PDB entry 1NNJ | X-ray diffraction, 1.90 A resolution | chains E and A of the 3 polymer chains in the assembly

[Chain E]
Molecule: 14-nt DNA strand
Sequence (14 nucleotides; each row starts with the number of its first residue):
    15 GCGAGAAACAAAGA

[Chain A]
Molecule: Formamidopyrimidine-DNA glycosylase
Organism: Lactococcus lactis
Notes: EC 3.2.2.23
Reference sequence: P42371 (FPG_LACLC); aligned to UniProt positions 2-272 over residues 1-271 (the alignment contains insertions or deletions, so no single offset holds)
Sequence (271 residues; numbered 1 to 271; the number before each row is that of its first residue):
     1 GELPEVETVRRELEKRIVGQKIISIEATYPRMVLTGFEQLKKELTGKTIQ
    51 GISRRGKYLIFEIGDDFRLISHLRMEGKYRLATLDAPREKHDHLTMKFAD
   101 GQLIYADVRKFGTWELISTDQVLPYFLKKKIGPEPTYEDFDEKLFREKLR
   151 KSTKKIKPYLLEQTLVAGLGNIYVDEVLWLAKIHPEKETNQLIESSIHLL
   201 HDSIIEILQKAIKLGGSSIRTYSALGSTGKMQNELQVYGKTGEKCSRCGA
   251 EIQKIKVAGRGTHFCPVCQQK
Disordered / not traced: 220-223
Differences from the reference sequence: engineered mutation Gly-1 (Pro2 in P42371)
Metal / ion sites: Zn2+: Cys-245, Cys-248, Cys-265, Cys-268
UniProt features mapped onto this chain:
  - region: Lys-57 to Met-75 (DNA-binding)
  - active site (Proton donor): Glu-2, Lys-57
  - binding site (DNA): His-91, Arg-109
From the paper describing this entry:
  - binding site for the 14-nt DNA strand: Met-75
  - binding site for the 14-nt DNA strand (chain E): Arg-109, Phe-111
  - conformationally variable residues: Gly-1
  - catalytic residues: Glu-2 (proposed by the authors, not directly observed)

[How chain E and chain A interact]
Residue-residue contacts (13):
  DC16(E) with Lys-154(A), salt bridge to the phosphate
  DG17(E) with Lys-154(A), phosphate contact
  DA22(E) with Arg-74(A), base contact; Phe-111(A), stacking on the base
  DC23(E) with Arg-109(A), hydrogen bond to the base; Lys-110(A), phosphate contact; Phe-111(A), base contact
  DA24(E) with His-91(A), phosphate contact; Val-108(A), sugar contact; Arg-109(A), base contact; Lys-110(A), salt bridge to the phosphate
  DA25(E) with Lys-90(A), salt bridge to the phosphate; His-91(A), salt bridge to the phosphate

[In short]
6 residues of chain E face 8 of chain A across their interface, with 1 hydrogen bond, 4 salt bridges and 1
aromatic stacking contact. Polar pairs include DC23(E)/Arg-109(A), DC16(E)/Lys-154(A) and DA24(E)/Lys-110(A).
The paper reports the catalytic residue Glu-2(A); a binding site for the 14-nt DNA strand (chain E) at
Arg-109(A) and Phe-111(A).
Here chain E is a 14-nt DNA strand and chain A is Formamidopyrimidine-DNA glycosylase (Lactococcus lactis).
Entry 1NNJ (Crystal structure Complex between the Lactococcus lactis Fpg and an abasic site containing DNA)
was determined by X-ray diffraction (same publication as 1PJI, 1PM5 and 1PJJ).
